9OP5 - chains c and d of the 24 polymer chains in the assembly; structure by electron microscopy, 3.50 A resolution.

Chain c (and d):
Molecule: Capsid portal protein
From: Human alphaherpesvirus 1 strain KOS
Notes: chain d of this document is another copy of the same molecule, construct and numbering; everything in this record applies to it too
UniProtKB: H9E912 (H9E912_HHV1); the author numbering skips numbers that UniProt does not, so the offset changes along the chain: 0-27 = UniProt 1-28; 29-676 = UniProt 29-676
Amino-acid sequence (676 residues; numbered 0 to 676; 1 number in that range is skipped by the numbering (no residue carries it; nothing is unmodelled there); the number before each row is that of its first residue; numbering starts at 0):
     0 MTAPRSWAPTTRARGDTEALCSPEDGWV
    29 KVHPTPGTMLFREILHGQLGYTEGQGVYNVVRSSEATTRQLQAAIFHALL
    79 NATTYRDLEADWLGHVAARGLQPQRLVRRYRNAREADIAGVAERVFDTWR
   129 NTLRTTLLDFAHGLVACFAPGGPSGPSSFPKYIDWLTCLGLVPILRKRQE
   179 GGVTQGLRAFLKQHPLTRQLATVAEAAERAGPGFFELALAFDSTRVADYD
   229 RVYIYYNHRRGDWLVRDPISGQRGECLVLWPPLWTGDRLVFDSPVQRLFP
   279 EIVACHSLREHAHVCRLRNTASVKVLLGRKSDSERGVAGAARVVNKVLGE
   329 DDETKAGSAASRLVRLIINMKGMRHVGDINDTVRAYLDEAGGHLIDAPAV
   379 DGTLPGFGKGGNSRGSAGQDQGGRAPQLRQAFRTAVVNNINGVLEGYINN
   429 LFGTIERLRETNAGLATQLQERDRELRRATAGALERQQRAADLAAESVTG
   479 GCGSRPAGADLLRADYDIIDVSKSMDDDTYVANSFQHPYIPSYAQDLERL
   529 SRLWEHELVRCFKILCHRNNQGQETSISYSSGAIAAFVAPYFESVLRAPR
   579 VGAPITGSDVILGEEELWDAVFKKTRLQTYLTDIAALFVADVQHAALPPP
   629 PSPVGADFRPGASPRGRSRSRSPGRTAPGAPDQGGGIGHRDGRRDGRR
Unresolved in the structure: 0-23, 311-493, 624-676

Interface between chain c and chain d:
Contacting residue pairs (81; chain c residue first):
  Glu113(c) with Arg112(d), salt bridge
  His236(c) with Arg229(d), hydrogen bond (backbone-side chain)
  Leu261(c) with Arg40(d)
  Trp262(c) with Asp228(d), hydrogen bond (backbone-side chain)
  Thr263(c) with Glu41(d), hydrogen bond
  Arg266(c) with Gln46(d)
  Asp270(c) with His44(d); Arg60(d), salt bridge
  Gln274(c) with Gln46(d)
  Arg275(c) with Tyr49(d); Asn57(d), hydrogen bond; Arg60(d)
  Pro278(c) with Gly45(d)
  Glu279(c) with Tyr49(d); Arg287(d), salt bridge
  Leu286(c) with Arg294(d)
  His289(c) with Arg294(d), hydrogen bond; Thr298(d)
  Arg296(c) with Thr298(d), hydrogen bond (side chain-backbone); Ser300(d); Tyr494(d)
  Lys302(c) with Tyr494(d)
  Leu304(c) with Val303(d), hydrophobic
  Ile496(c) with Tyr494(d)
  Asp498(c) with Val301(d); Tyr494(d), hydrogen bond; Asp495(d)
  Met503(c) with Ile497(d), hydrophobic; Lys501(d)
  Asp504(c) with Leu305(d)
  Asp506(c) with Arg307(d); Lys308(d), salt bridge
  Thr507(c) with Gly306(d); Lys308(d); Lys501(d), hydrogen bond
  Tyr508(c) with Leu304(d); Leu305(d); Gly306(d), hydrogen bond (backbone-backbone); Arg307(d)
  Val509(c) with Val303(d), hydrophobic; Leu304(d)
  Ala510(c) with Leu304(d), hydrogen bond (backbone-backbone)
  Asn511(c) with Val303(d); Leu304(d), hydrogen bond (backbone-backbone); Ser512(d)
  Ser512(c) with Lys302(d)
  Phe513(c) with Ser300(d); Val301(d); Lys302(d), hydrogen bond (backbone-backbone); Gln514(d)
  Gln514(c) with Ser300(d); Val301(d)
  His515(c) with Ser300(d), hydrogen bond (backbone-backbone); Pro516(d)
  Tyr517(c) with Asn297(d)
  Asp524(c) with Tyr521(d)
  Arg527(c) with Leu525(d)
  Arg530(c) with Glu51(d), salt bridge
  Leu531(c) with Tyr49(d), hydrophobic; Thr50(d)
  His534(c) with Glu51(d), salt bridge
  Glu535(c) with Tyr49(d), hydrogen bond; Asn57(d), hydrogen bond
  Arg538(c) with Glu51(d), hydrogen bond (side chain-backbone); Gly54(d); Val55(d); Glu552(d), salt bridge
  Cys539(c) with Asn57(d)
  Lys541(c) with Ser61(d)
  Gly560(c) with Glu63(d)
  Glu571(c) with Pro148(d)
  Gly580(c) with His140(d)
  Thr584(c) with Glu594(d)
  Lys602(c) with Glu593(d), salt bridge
  Thr607(c) with Thr126(d); Asn129(d)
  Asp611(c) with Thr126(d)
  Ala614(c) with Arg122(d)
  Leu615(c) with Arg97(d)
  Ala618(c) with Tyr108(d)
  His622(c) with Asn110(d), hydrogen bond
Interface residues without a listed pair, chain c (69 interface residues in all): Tyr83, Tyr234, Arg237, Val268, Phe269, Ala282, Ser285, Cys293, Ser309, Asp505, Pro519, Gln523, Leu543, Arg578, Ala581, Pro582, Arg604, Tyr608
Interface residues without a listed pair, chain d (63 interface residues in all): Met37, Val119, Thr130, Phe188, Tyr227, Ile247, Leu295, Ala299, Asp310, Phe513, Ile518, Ala522, Thr553

Summary:
69 residues of chain c face 63 of chain d across their interface; the contacts include 17 hydrogen bonds and 8
salt bridges. Polar pairs include Glu113(c)-Arg112(d), Asp270(c)-Arg60(d) and Glu279(c)-Arg287(d).
Both chains are Capsid portal protein (Human alphaherpesvirus 1 strain KOS). Entry 9OP5 (Herpes simplex virus
type 1 (HSV-1) B-capsid pUL6 portal protein, dodecameric complex) was determined by electron microscopy
together with 9OP4, 9OPV, 9OP8, 9OPB and 9OPC from the same study.
